Entry 3LWM (X-ray diffraction, 2.19 A resolution); this record covers chains A and C of the 3 polymer chains in the assembly.

== Chain A ==
Protein: DNA polymerase I, thermostable
From: Thermus aquaticus
Notes: EC 2.7.7.7; fragment: klenow fragment
UniProtKB: P19821 (DPO1_THEAQ); residues 293-832 here = UniProt positions 293-832
Amino-acid sequence (540 residues; each row starts with the number of its first residue):
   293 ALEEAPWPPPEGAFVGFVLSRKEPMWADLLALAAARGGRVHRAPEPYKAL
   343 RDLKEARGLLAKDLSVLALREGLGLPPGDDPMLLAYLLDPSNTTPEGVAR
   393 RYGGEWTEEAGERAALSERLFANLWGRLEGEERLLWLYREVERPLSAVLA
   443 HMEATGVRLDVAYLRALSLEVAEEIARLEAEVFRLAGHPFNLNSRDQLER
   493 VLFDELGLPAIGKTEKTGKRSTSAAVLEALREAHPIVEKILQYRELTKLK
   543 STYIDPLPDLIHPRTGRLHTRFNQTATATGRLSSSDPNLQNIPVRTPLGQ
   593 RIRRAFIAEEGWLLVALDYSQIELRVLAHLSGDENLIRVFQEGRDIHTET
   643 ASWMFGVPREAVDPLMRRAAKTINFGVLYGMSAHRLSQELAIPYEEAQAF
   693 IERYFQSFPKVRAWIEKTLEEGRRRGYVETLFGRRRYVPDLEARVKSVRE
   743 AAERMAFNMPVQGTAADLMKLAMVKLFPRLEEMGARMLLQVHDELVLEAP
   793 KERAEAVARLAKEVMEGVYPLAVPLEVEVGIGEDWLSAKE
Disordered / not traced: 293-294
Ligand contacts: 2',3'-dideoxyadenosine triphosphate (DDS): Arg587, Ser612, Gln613, Glu615, His639, Arg659, Arg660, Lys663, Phe667, Tyr671, Asp785
What the authors report for this chain:
  - mutagenesis - Y671W: increased catalytic activity on blunt-end extension
  - binding site for 2',3'-dideoxyadenosine triphosphate: Arg587, Tyr671
  - catalytic residues: Lys663 (citing earlier work)
  - mutagenesis - Y671A (5350-fold): decreased catalytic activity
  - mutagenesis - Y671F: unchanged catalytic activity on non-damaged substrates
  - mutagenesis - Y671W: decreased catalytic activity on dATP
  - mutagenesis - Y671F: decreased catalytic activity on abasic site
  - mutagenesis - Y671W: increased catalytic activity on dCMP
  - mutagenesis - Y671W: increased catalytic activity on dTMP

== Chain C ==
Molecule: 12-nt DNA strand
Sequence (12 nucleotides; row label = number of the first residue in the row):
   205 TGCGCCGTGGTC

== Chain A / chain C interface ==
Contacting residue pairs (31):
  Asn483(A) - DT212(C)  hydrogen bond to the phosphate
  Asn485(A) - DG211(C)  phosphate contact
  Asn485(A) - DT212(C)  phosphate contact
  Ser486(A) - DT212(C)  hydrogen bond to the phosphate
  Ser486(A) - DG213(C)  hydrogen bond to the phosphate
  Gln489(A) - DG213(C)  phosphate contact
  Ser543(A) - DC210(C)  sugar contact
  Thr544(A) - DC210(C)  sugar contact
  Ala568(A) - DC207(C)  phosphate contact
  Ala568(A) - DG208(C)  phosphate contact
  Thr569(A) - DC207(C)  phosphate contact
  Ala570(A) - DG206(C)  phosphate contact
  Ala570(A) - DC207(C)  hydrogen bond to the phosphate
  Thr571(A) - DG206(C)  sugar contact
  Arg573(A) - DG206(C)  base contact
  Ser575(A) - DC207(C)  phosphate contact
  Ser575(A) - DG208(C)  hydrogen bond to the phosphate
  Ser576(A) - DG208(C)  sugar contact
  Ser577(A) - DG208(C)  phosphate contact
  Ser577(A) - DC209(C)  phosphate contact
  Asp578(A) - DC209(C)  hydrogen bond to the phosphate
  Asn580(A) - DG208(C)  hydrogen bond to the sugar
  Asn580(A) - DC209(C)  phosphate contact
  Tyr671(A) - DT205(C)  stacking on the base
  Arg728(A) - DG206(C)  salt bridge to the phosphate
  Arg746(A) - DT205(C)  sugar contact
  Met747(A) - DT205(C)  phosphate contact
  Met747(A) - DG206(C)  phosphate contact
  Asn750(A) - DT205(C)  sugar contact
  Gln754(A) - DT205(C)  base contact
  Gln754(A) - DG206(C)  hydrogen bond to the sugar
Interface residues without a listed pair, chain A (31 interface residues in all): Asp488, Lys540, Pro548, Asn565, Pro579, Leu670, Met673, Arg677, His784

== Summary ==
Chain A and chain C form an interface of 31 and 9 residues respectively, with 8 hydrogen bonds, 1 salt bridge
and 1 aromatic stacking contact. Among the polar pairs are Asn580(A)-DG208(C), Gln754(A)-DG206(C) and
Asn483(A)-DT212(C). The paper reports the catalytic residue Lys663(A); Y671W of chain A increases catalytic
activity on blunt-end extension; 3 substitutions were tested in all.
Here chain A is DNA polymerase I, thermostable (Thermus aquaticus) and chain C is a 12-nt DNA strand. Entry
3LWM (Structure of the large fragment of thermus aquaticus DNA polymerase I in complex with a blunt-ended ...)
was determined by X-ray diffraction, deposited together with 3LWL.
